6UNR - chain A; structure by X-ray diffraction, 2.20 A resolution.

[Chain A]
Name: Activin receptor type-1
From: Homo sapiens
Notes: EC 2.7.11.30; fragment: Kinase domain; engineered mutation(s): K492A, K493A
UniProtKB: Q04771 (ACVR1_HUMAN); residue numbers follow UniProt; this construct covers 201-499
Amino-acid sequence (330 residues; numbered 170 to 499; the number before each row is that of its first residue):
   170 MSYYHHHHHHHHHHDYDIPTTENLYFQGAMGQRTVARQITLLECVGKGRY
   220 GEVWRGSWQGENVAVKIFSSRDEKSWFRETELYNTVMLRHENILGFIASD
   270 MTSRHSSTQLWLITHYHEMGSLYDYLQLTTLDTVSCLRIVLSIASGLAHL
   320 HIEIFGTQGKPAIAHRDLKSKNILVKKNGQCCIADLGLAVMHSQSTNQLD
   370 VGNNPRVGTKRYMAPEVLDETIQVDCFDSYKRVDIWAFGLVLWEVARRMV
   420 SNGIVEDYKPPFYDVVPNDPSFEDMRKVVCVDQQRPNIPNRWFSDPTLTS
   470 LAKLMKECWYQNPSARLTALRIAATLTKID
Disordered / not traced: 170-207, 228-229, 275, 497-499
Sequence notes: initiating methionine (170); expression tag (171-200); conflict Ala-492 (Lys in Q04771), Ala-493 (Lys in Q04771)
UniProt features mapped onto this chain:
  - active site: Asp-336 (Proton acceptor)
  - binding site (ATP): Val-214 to Val-222, Lys-235
Bound ions: Mg2+ site 1: Lys-216, Asn-421; Mg2+ site 2: Glu-248, Asp-354; Mg2+ site 3 near Glu-248 (its only coordinating residue here); Mg2+ site 4: Val-255, Gly-328; Mg2+ site 5 near Asn-341 (its only coordinating residue here); Mg2+ site 6 near Val-435 (its only coordinating residue here)
Small-molecule neighbours: AMP-PNP (ANP; phosphoaminophosphonic acid-adenylate ester): Val-214, Gly-215, Lys-216, Gly-217, Arg-218, Gly-220, Val-222, Ala-233, Lys-235, Leu-263, Thr-283, His-284, Tyr-285, His-286, Gly-289, Ser-290, Asp-293, Lys-338, Lys-340, Leu-343, Asp-354, Thr-378
What the authors report for this chain:
  - mutagenesis - R485E/R490E/K497E: decreased binding to BMPR2KD
  - mutagenesis - F246R: decreased signaling in response to BMP4

[In short]
Bound to chain A: AMP-PNP. Lys-216 and Asn-421 coordinate Mg2+ site 1. Glu-248 and Asp-354 form the Mg2+ site
2. UniProt lists active-site residue Asp-336 and 10 ATP-binding residues. From the paper: R485E/R490E/K497E
reduce binding to BMPR2KD; F246R reduces signaling in response to BMP4.
Chain A is Activin receptor type-1 (Homo sapiens); the structure, Kinase domain of ALK2-K492A/K493A with
AMPPNP, was determined by X-ray diffraction together with 6UNP, 6UNQ and 6UNS from the same study.
